7LGD - chains A and B of the 3 polymer chains in the assembly; structure by X-ray diffraction, 2.88 A resolution.

[Chain A]
Molecule: HLA class I histocompatibility antigen, B alpha chain
Source organism: Homo sapiens
UniProt: P01889 (HLAB_HUMAN); residues 1-278 here correspond to UniProt positions 25-302 (UniProt number = residue number + 24)
Amino-acid sequence (278 residues; each row starts with the number of its first residue):
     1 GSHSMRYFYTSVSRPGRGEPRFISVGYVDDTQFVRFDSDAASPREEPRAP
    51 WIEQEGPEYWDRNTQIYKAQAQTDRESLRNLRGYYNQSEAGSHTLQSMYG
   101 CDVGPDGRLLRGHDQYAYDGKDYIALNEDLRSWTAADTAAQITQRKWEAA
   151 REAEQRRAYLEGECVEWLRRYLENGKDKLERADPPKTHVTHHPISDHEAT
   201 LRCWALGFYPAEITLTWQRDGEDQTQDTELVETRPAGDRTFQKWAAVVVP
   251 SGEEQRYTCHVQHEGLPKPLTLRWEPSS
Not modelled in the structure: 277-278
Disulfides: Cys-101/Cys-164, Cys-203/Cys-259

[Chain B]
Molecule: Beta-2-microglobulin
Source organism: Homo sapiens
UniProt: P61769 (B2MG_HUMAN); residues 1-99 here correspond to UniProt positions 21-119 (UniProt number = residue number + 20)
Amino-acid sequence (100 residues; row label = number of the first residue in the row; numbering starts at 0):
     0 MIQRTPKIQVYSRHPAENGKSNFLNCYVSGFHPSDIEVDLLKNGERIEKV
    50 EHSDLSFSKDWSFYLLYYTEFTPTEKDEYACRVNHVTLSQPKIVKWDRDM
Sequence notes: expression tag (0)
Disulfides: Cys-25/Cys-80

[Interface between chain A and chain B]
Residue-residue contacts (49; chain A residue first):
  Arg-6(A) / Lys-58(B)
  Phe-8(A) / Phe-56(B)  hydrophobic
  Tyr-9(A) / Phe-56(B)
  Thr-10(A) / Ser-33(B)
  Thr-10(A) / Leu-54(B)
  Thr-10(A) / Phe-56(B)
  Thr-10(A) / Phe-62(B)
  Tyr-27(A) / Ser-55(B)
  Tyr-27(A) / Tyr-63(B)  hydrogen bond
  Gln-32(A) / Asp-53(B)  hydrogen bond
  Arg-35(A) / Asp-53(B)  salt bridge
  Arg-48(A) / Asp-53(B)  salt bridge
  Gln-96(A) / His-31(B)  hydrogen bond
  Gln-96(A) / Phe-56(B)
  Gln-96(A) / Trp-60(B)  hydrogen bond (side chain-backbone)
  Gln-96(A) / Phe-62(B)
  Ser-97(A) / Phe-56(B)
  Gln-115(A) / Trp-60(B)
  Tyr-116(A) / Trp-60(B)
  Ala-117(A) / Trp-60(B)
  Asp-119(A) / Met-0(B)
  Asp-119(A) / Ile-1(B)
  Asp-119(A) / His-31(B)
  Gly-120(A) / His-31(B)  hydrogen bond (backbone-side chain)
  Gly-120(A) / Trp-60(B)
  Lys-121(A) / Met-0(B)
  Lys-121(A) / Ile-1(B)
  Asp-122(A) / Trp-60(B)  hydrogen bond
  His-192(A) / Asp-98(B)
  Arg-202(A) / Asp-98(B)  hydrogen bond (side chain-backbone)
  Arg-202(A) / Met-99(B)
  Trp-204(A) / Asp-98(B)
  Trp-204(A) / Met-99(B)
  Glu-232(A) / Gln-8(B)  hydrogen bond (backbone-side chain)
  Thr-233(A) / Tyr-26(B)
  Arg-234(A) / Gln-8(B)  hydrogen bond
  Arg-234(A) / Tyr-10(B)
  Arg-234(A) / Met-99(B)  hydrogen bond (side chain-backbone)
  Pro-235(A) / Tyr-10(B)  hydrogen bond (backbone-side chain)
  Pro-235(A) / Tyr-26(B)
  Pro-235(A) / Leu-65(B)
  Ala-236(A) / Arg-12(B)
  Ala-236(A) / Asn-24(B)  hydrogen bond (backbone-side chain)
  Gly-237(A) / Arg-12(B)
  Asp-238(A) / Arg-12(B)
  Gln-242(A) / Tyr-10(B)
  Gln-242(A) / Ser-11(B)
  Gln-242(A) / Arg-12(B)  hydrogen bond (side chain-backbone)
  Trp-244(A) / Met-99(B)  hydrogen bond (side chain-backbone)
Interface residues without a listed pair, chain A (34 interface residues in all): Ile-23, Val-25, Thr-94, Met-98, Val-231

[In short]
Chain A and chain B form an interface of 34 and 21 residues respectively; the contacts include 14 hydrogen
bonds and 2 salt bridges. Among the polar pairs are Arg-35(A)/Asp-53(B), Arg-48(A)/Asp-53(B) and
Tyr-27(A)/Tyr-63(B).
Chain A is HLA class I histocompatibility antigen, B alpha chain and chain B is Beta-2-microglobulin, both
from Homo sapiens; the structure, HLA-B*07:02 in complex with SARS-CoV-2 nucleocapsid peptide N105-113, was
determined by X-ray diffraction (same publication as 7LGT).
